PDB entry 8EUY | electron microscopy, 3.00 A resolution | chains 1 and B of the 40 polymer chains in the assembly

Chain 1:
Molecule: 3497-nt RNA strand
Source organism: Schizosaccharomyces pombe
Sequence (3497 nucleotides; row label = number of the first residue in the row; note: 1 number in that range is skipped by the numbering (no residue carries it; nothing is unmodelled there)):
     1 AUUUGACCUCAAAUCAGGUAGGACUACGCGCUGAACUUAAGCAUAUCAAU
    51 AAGCGCAGGAAAAGAAAAUAACCAUGAUUCCCUCAGUAACGGCGAGUGAA
   101 GCGGGAAAAGCUCAAAUUUGAAAUCUGGCAACAUUUCUUUUGUUGUCCGA
   151 GUUGUAAUUUCAAGAAGCUGCUUUGAGUGUAGACGAUCGGUCUAAGUUCC
   201 UUGGAACAGGACGUCAGAGAGGGUGAGAACCCCGUCUUUGGUCGAUUGGA
   251 UAUGCCAUAUAAAGCGCUUUCGAAGAGUCGAGUUGUUUGGGAAUGCAGCU
   301 CUAAAUGGGUGGUAAAUUUCAUCUAAAGCUAAAUAUUGGCGAGAGACCGA
   351 UAGCGAACAAGUAGAGUGAUCGAAAGAUGAAAAGAACUUUGAAAAGAGAG
   401 UUAAAUAGUACGUGAAAUUGCUGAAAGGGAAGCAUUGGAAAUCAGUCUUA
   451 CCUGGGUGAGAUCAGUAGUCUCUUCGCGAGACUAUGCACUCUGAACCUGU
   501 GGUAGGUCAGCAUCAGUUUUCGGGGGCGGAAAAAGAAUAAGGGAAGGUGG
   551 CUUUCCGGGUUCUGCCUGGGGAGUGUUUAUAG
  582A C
   583 CC
   586 UUGUUGUAAUACGUCCACUGGGGACUGAGGACUGCGGCUUCGUGCCAAGG
   636 AUGCUGACAUAAUGGUUUUCAAUGGCCCGUCUUGAAACACGGACCAAGGA
   686 GUCUAGCAUCUAUGCGAGUGUUUGGGUGAUGAAAACCCAUCCGCGAAAUG
   736 AAAGUGAAUGCAGGUGGGAACGCCCUUGUGGCGUGCACCAUCGACCGACC
   786 CGGAAGUUUGUCAAUGGAAGGGUUUGAGUAAGAGCAUAGCUGUUGGGACC
   836 CGAAAGAUGGUGAACUAUGCCUGAAUAGGGUGAAGCCAGAGGAAACUCUG
   886 GUGGAGGCUCGUAGAGAUUCUGACGUGCAAAUCGAUCUUCAAAUUUGGGU
   936 AUAGGGGCGAAAGACUAAUCGAACCAUCUAGUAGCUGGUUCCUGCCGAAG
   986 UUUCCCUCAGGAUAGCAGAAACUCAGAUCAGUUUUAUGAGGUAAAGCGAA
  1036 UGAUUAGAGGUCUUGGGGAAGGAAUUUCCUCAACCUAUUCUCAAACUUUA
  1086 AAUAUGUAAGACGCCCUUGUCGCUUAAUUGGACGUGGGCCAUCGAAUGAG
  1136 AGUUUCUAGUGGGCCAUUUUUGGUAAGCAGAACUGGCGAUGCGGGAUGAA
  1186 CCGAACGUGAGGUUAAGGUGCCGGAAUGUACGCUCAUCAGACACCAGAAA
  1236 AGGUGUUAGUUCAUCUAGACAGCAGGACGGUGGCCAUGGAAGUCGGAAUC
  1286 CGCUAAGGAGUGUGUAACAACUCACCUGCCGAAUGAACUAGCCCUGAAAA
  1336 UGGAUGGCGCUUAAGCGUACUACCCAUACCUCACCGUCUGGGUUAGCUUU
  1386 GAGAAGCUCAGACGAGUAGGCAGGCGUGGAGGUUUGUGACGAAGCCUUGG
  1436 GCGUGAGCCUGGGUCGAACAGCCUCUAGUGCAGAUCUUGGUGGAAGUAGC
  1486 AAAUAUUCAAAUGAGAACUUUGAAGACUGAAGUGGGGAAAGGUUCCAUGU
  1536 GAACAGCAGUUGGACAUGGGUUAGUCGAUCCUAAGAGAUAGGGAAGCUCC
  1586 GUAUGAAAGUUGCACGAUUUUUCGUGCCUCCUAUCGAAAGGGAAUCCGGU
  1636 UAAUAUUCCGGAACCAGAAGGUGGAAUCAACACGGCAACGUAAAUGAAGU
  1686 UGGAGACGUCGGCGGGAGCCCUGGGAAGAGUUCUCUUUUCUUUUUAACAA
  1736 ACCAUUGAACUACCCUGAAAUCGGUUUAUCCGGAGCUAGGGUAUGGUGUU
  1786 UGGAAGAGUUCAGCGCCUCAUGCUGAAUCCGGUGCGCUCUCGACGGCCCU
  1836 UGAAAAUCCAACGGAAGAAUGGACCUUCGGGUCCUUGUUUUCACAUCUGG
  1886 UCGUACUCAUAACCGCAGCAGGUCUCCAAGGUGAACAGCCUCUAGUUGAU
  1936 AGAACAAUGUAGAUAAGGGAAGUCGGCAAAAUGGAUCCGUAACUUCGGGA
  1986 UAAGGAUUGGCUCUAAGGGUUGGGUACGUUGGGCCUUGGAACCUGAACGG
  2036 UUGCUGGACUGAGCGUGGACCGAUGUCUUUUCUCGCCUUUCGGGGUGAGA
  2086 AGGGAUGUUGGACCUGCUUGGACCUUGGCGGCCGGGAAGUCCUUGGUCGG
  2136 GCUUUUCUCCUUCUCGGGGAUUAUGCUCUUACUGGCGUACGUUUAACAAC
  2186 CAACUUAGAACUGGUACGGACAAGGGGAAUCUGACUGUCUAAUUAAAACA
  2236 UAGCAUUGCGAUGGCCAGAAAGUGGUGUUGACGCAAUGUGAUUUCUGCCC
  2286 AGUGCUCUGAAUGUCAAAGUGAAGAAAUUCAACCAAGCGCGGGUAAACGG
  2336 CGGGAGUAACUAUGACUCUCUUAAGGUAGCCAAAUGCCUCGUCAUCUAAC
  2386 UAGUGACGCGCAUGAAUGGAUUAACGAGAUUCCCACUGUCCCUAUCUACU
  2436 AUCUAGCGAAACCACAGCCUGGGGAACGGGCCAGGCAAAAUCAGCGGGGA
  2486 AAGAAGACCCUGUUGAGCUUGACUCUAGUUUGACAUUGUGAAGAGACAUA
  2536 GAGGGUGUAGGAUAAGUGGGAGUAUGUUUCGGCAUACGCCGGUGAAAUAC
  2586 CACUACCUUUAUCGUUUCUUUACUUAAUCAAUGAAGCGGAAUUGGGAUUU
  2636 AUUUCCCAUAUUCUAGCGUUAAAGUUUCUUCGCGAACUGAUCCGCGUUGA
  2686 UGACAUUGUCAGGUGGGGAGUUUGGCUGGGGCGGCACAUCUGUUAAAAGA
  2736 UAACGCAGGUGUCCUAAGGGGGACUCAUCGAGAACAGAAAUCUCGAGUAG
  2786 AAUAAAAGGGUAAAAGUCCCCUUGAUUUUGAUUUUCAGUGUGAAUACAAA
  2836 CCAUGAAAGUGUGGCCUAUCGAUCCUUUGUUCCCUCGAAAUUUGAGGACA
  2886 GAGGUGCCAGAAAAGUUACCACAGGGAUAACUGGCUUGUGGCAGCCAAGC
  2936 GUUCAUAGCGACGUUGCUUUUUGAUUCUUCGAUGUCGGCUCUUCCUAUCA
  2986 UACCGAAGCAGAAUUCGGUAAGCGUUGGAUUGUUCACCCACUAAUAGGGA
  3036 ACGUGAGCUGGGUUUAGACCGUCGUGAGACAGGUUAGUUUUACCCUACUG
  3086 AUGAAGUGUCGUCGCAAUGGUAAUUCAACUUAGUACGAGAGGAACCGUUG
  3136 AUUCAGAUCAUUGGUAUUUGCGGCUGCCUGACAAGGCAAUGCCGCGGAGC
  3186 UAUCAUCUGCUGGAUAACGGCUGAACGCCUCUAAGCCAGAAUCCGUGCCA
  3236 GAAAGCGACGAUUUUUUGGUCCGCAUGAUUUAUAUGUAUAAAAAUAGAGG
  3286 UAGGACUUGUUCCUACUCUCCUGUAUCGUAGAAGAUGGGCGAUGGUUGAU
  3336 GAAACGGAAGUGUUUUAUUGACUUGUCCAUGAAAUUCCAUUGAAAUCUUG
  3386 UGCGGAAUCGAAUCCAUUGCAUACGACUUUAAUGUGGAACGGGGUAUUGU
  3436 AAGCAGUAGAGUAGCCUUGUUGUUACGAUCUGCUGAGAUUAAGCCUUUGU
  3486 UCCCAAGAUUUG
Disordered / not traced: 1-2, 37-47, 92-93, 288-293, 315-318, 474-476, 552-572, 582A, 733-748, 775-815, 849-955, 991-994, 1026-1087, 1095-1129, 1228-1231, 1249-1318, 1332-1340, 1486-2436, 2471-3093, 3157-3178, 3247-3252, 3262-3268, 3290-3297, 3376-3384, 3435-3470, 3476-3479
Differences from the reference sequence: conflict U3196 (C6346 in 157310483)

Chain B:
Protein: 60S ribosomal protein L3-A
Source organism: Schizosaccharomyces pombe
UniProtKB: P40372 (RL3A_SCHPO); residues 1-388 here = UniProt positions 1-388
Sequence (388 residues; numbered 1 to 388; the number before each row is that of its first residue):
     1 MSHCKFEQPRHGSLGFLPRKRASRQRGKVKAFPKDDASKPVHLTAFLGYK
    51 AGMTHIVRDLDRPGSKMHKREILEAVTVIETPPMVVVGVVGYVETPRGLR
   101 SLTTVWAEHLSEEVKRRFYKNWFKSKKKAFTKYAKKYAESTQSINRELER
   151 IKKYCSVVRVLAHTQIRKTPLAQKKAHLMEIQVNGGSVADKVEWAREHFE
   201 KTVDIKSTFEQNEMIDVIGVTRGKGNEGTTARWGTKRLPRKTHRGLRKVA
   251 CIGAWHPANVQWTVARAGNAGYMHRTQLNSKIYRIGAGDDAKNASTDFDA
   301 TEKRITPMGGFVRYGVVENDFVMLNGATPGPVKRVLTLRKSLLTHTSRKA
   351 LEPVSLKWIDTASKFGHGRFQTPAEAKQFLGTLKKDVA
Disordered / not traced: 1-10, 226-268, 386-388
Curated features (UniProtKB/Swiss-Prot):
  - modified residue: Ser13 (Phosphoserine), Ser65 (Phosphoserine), Ser140 (Phosphoserine), Ser143 (Phosphoserine), Ser207 (Phosphoserine), Ser295 (Phosphoserine), Ser355 (Phosphoserine), Thr372 (Phosphothreonine)

How chain 1 and chain B interact:
Pairs across the interface (176):
  G3096(1) - Phe118(B)  hydrogen bond to the sugar
  G3096(1) - Lys120(B)  phosphate contact
  U3097(1) - Arg117(B)  sugar contact
  U3097(1) - Phe118(B)  sugar contact
  U3097(1) - Lys120(B)  salt bridge to the phosphate
  C3098(1) - Arg26(B)  salt bridge to the phosphate
  C3098(1) - Leu178(B)  phosphate contact
  C3098(1) - Glu180(B)  hydrogen bond to the sugar
  G3099(1) - Arg24(B)  salt bridge to the phosphate
  G3099(1) - Arg26(B)  salt bridge to the phosphate
  G3099(1) - Tyr92(B)  hydrogen bond to the sugar
  G3099(1) - Arg159(B)  hydrogen bond to the phosphate
  G3099(1) - Met179(B)  phosphate contact
  G3099(1) - Glu180(B)  hydrogen bond to the phosphate
  C3100(1) - Lys28(B)  salt bridge to the phosphate
  C3100(1) - Gly98(B)  sugar contact
  C3100(1) - Leu99(B)  hydrogen bond to the sugar
  C3100(1) - Arg159(B)  salt bridge to the phosphate
  G3105(1) - Leu14(B)  hydrogen bond to the sugar
  G3105(1) - Gly15(B)  hydrogen bond to the base
  G3105(1) - Leu17(B)  sugar contact
  U3106(1) - Leu14(B)  sugar contact
  U3106(1) - Gly15(B)  hydrogen bond to the sugar
  A3107(1) - Gly12(B)  base contact
  A3107(1) - Ser13(B)  hydrogen bond to the base
  G3132(1) - Pro63(B)  hydrogen bond to the sugar
  G3132(1) - Gly64(B)  sugar contact
  G3132(1) - Arg348(B)  salt bridge to the phosphate
  U3133(1) - Arg62(B)  hydrogen bond to the phosphate
  U3133(1) - Gly64(B)  hydrogen bond to the sugar
  U3133(1) - Ser65(B)  sugar contact
  U3133(1) - Lys66(B)  hydrogen bond to the sugar
  U3133(1) - Arg348(B)  phosphate contact
  U3134(1) - Arg62(B)  salt bridge to the phosphate
  U3134(1) - Lys66(B)  hydrogen bond to the phosphate
  G3135(1) - Lys66(B)  salt bridge to the phosphate
  A3140(1) - His11(B)  hydrogen bond to the phosphate
  A3140(1) - Gly12(B)  sugar contact
  A3140(1) - Ser13(B)  hydrogen bond to the sugar
  A3140(1) - Phe16(B)  sugar contact
  G3141(1) - His11(B)  salt bridge to the phosphate
  G3141(1) - Phe16(B)  sugar contact
  G3141(1) - Leu17(B)  phosphate contact
  G3141(1) - Arg19(B)  salt bridge to the phosphate
  G3141(1) - Arg275(B)  hydrogen bond to the sugar
  G3141(1) - Gln277(B)  base contact
  A3142(1) - Arg19(B)  salt bridge to the phosphate
  A3142(1) - Thr221(B)  hydrogen bond to the phosphate
  A3142(1) - Gly271(B)  hydrogen bond to the phosphate
  A3142(1) - Met273(B)  phosphate contact
  A3142(1) - Pro329(B)  sugar contact
  U3143(1) - Lys50(B)  hydrogen bond to the sugar
  U3143(1) - Met53(B)  base contact
  U3143(1) - Thr221(B)  phosphate contact
  U3143(1) - Arg222(B)  hydrogen bond to the phosphate
  U3143(1) - Ala327(B)  base contact
  U3143(1) - Thr328(B)  hydrogen bond to the sugar
  U3143(1) - Gly330(B)  hydrogen bond to the sugar
  U3143(1) - Pro331(B)  phosphate contact
  C3144(1) - Lys50(B)  salt bridge to the phosphate
  C3144(1) - Met53(B)  sugar contact
  C3144(1) - Lys224(B)  base contact
  C3144(1) - Pro331(B)  phosphate contact
  C3144(1) - Val332(B)  hydrogen bond to the phosphate
  A3145(1) - Met53(B)  base contact
  A3145(1) - Thr54(B)  hydrogen bond to the base
  A3145(1) - His55(B)  base contact
  A3145(1) - Val312(B)  phosphate contact
  A3145(1) - Lys364(B)  sugar contact
  U3146(1) - Thr54(B)  sugar contact
  U3146(1) - His55(B)  hydrogen bond to the sugar
  U3146(1) - Val312(B)  phosphate contact
  U3146(1) - Ser363(B)  phosphate contact
  U3146(1) - Lys364(B)  phosphate contact
  U3146(1) - Phe365(B)  hydrogen bond to the phosphate
  U3147(1) - Gly366(B)  phosphate contact
  U3147(1) - His367(B)  phosphate contact
  G3182(1) - Gly366(B)  phosphate contact
  G3182(1) - His367(B)  phosphate contact
  A3183(1) - Phe365(B)  phosphate contact
  A3183(1) - Gly366(B)  hydrogen bond to the phosphate
  G3184(1) - Val312(B)  phosphate contact
  G3184(1) - Arg313(B)  hydrogen bond to the phosphate
  G3184(1) - Phe365(B)  phosphate contact
  C3185(1) - Arg222(B)  hydrogen bond to the phosphate
  U3186(1) - Arg222(B)  salt bridge to the phosphate
  U3186(1) - Lys224(B)  salt bridge to the phosphate
  A3187(1) - Lys224(B)  salt bridge to the phosphate
  U3191(1) - Ala75(B)  sugar contact
  U3191(1) - Ala327(B)  base contact
  C3192(1) - Gln277(B)  base contact
  C3192(1) - Gly326(B)  sugar contact
  C3192(1) - Ala327(B)  hydrogen bond to the sugar
  U3193(1) - Gln277(B)  sugar contact
  U3196(1) - Leu343(B)  phosphate contact
  G3232(1) - Ala31(B)  phosphate contact
  G3232(1) - Leu342(B)  phosphate contact
  C3233(1) - Gly15(B)  base contact
  C3233(1) - Phe16(B)  sugar contact
  C3233(1) - Ala31(B)  phosphate contact
  C3233(1) - Thr276(B)  hydrogen bond to the phosphate
  C3233(1) - Leu342(B)  phosphate contact
  C3234(1) - Gly15(B)  sugar contact
  C3234(1) - Phe16(B)  sugar contact
  C3234(1) - Pro18(B)  sugar contact
  C3234(1) - Lys30(B)  salt bridge to the phosphate
  C3234(1) - His274(B)  salt bridge to the phosphate
  C3234(1) - Arg275(B)  hydrogen bond to the phosphate
  C3234(1) - Thr276(B)  phosphate contact
  A3235(1) - Lys20(B)  hydrogen bond to the phosphate
  A3235(1) - Lys30(B)  salt bridge to the phosphate
  A3235(1) - His274(B)  hydrogen bond to the phosphate
  A3235(1) - Arg275(B)  salt bridge to the phosphate
  G3236(1) - Lys20(B)  salt bridge to the phosphate
  G3242(1) - Arg100(B)  sugar contact
  G3242(1) - Ser101(B)  hydrogen bond to the sugar
  A3243(1) - Ser101(B)  hydrogen bond to the sugar
  A3243(1) - Leu102(B)  sugar contact
  A3243(1) - Thr103(B)  sugar contact
  A3243(1) - Thr104(B)  hydrogen bond to the sugar
  C3244(1) - Thr104(B)  sugar contact
  C3244(1) - Phe130(B)  sugar contact
  G3245(1) - Ala129(B)  sugar contact
  G3245(1) - Phe130(B)  hydrogen bond to the sugar
  G3245(1) - Tyr133(B)  phosphate contact
  A3246(1) - Lys128(B)  sugar contact
  A3246(1) - Thr131(B)  phosphate contact
  A3246(1) - Lys132(B)  salt bridge to the phosphate
  A3246(1) - Tyr133(B)  hydrogen bond to the phosphate
  G3341(1) - Lys153(B)  salt bridge to the phosphate
  G3341(1) - Tyr154(B)  hydrogen bond to the phosphate
  G3342(1) - Val93(B)  sugar contact
  G3342(1) - Arg100(B)  base contact
  G3342(1) - Leu102(B)  base contact
  G3342(1) - Arg150(B)  hydrogen bond to the base
  G3342(1) - Tyr154(B)  hydrogen bond to the phosphate
  A3343(1) - Val93(B)  phosphate contact
  A3343(1) - Glu94(B)  sugar contact
  A3343(1) - Thr95(B)  sugar contact
  A3343(1) - Pro96(B)  sugar contact
  A3344(1) - Thr95(B)  phosphate contact
  A3344(1) - Arg97(B)  salt bridge to the phosphate
  A3344(1) - Arg100(B)  salt bridge to the phosphate
  G3345(1) - Arg146(B)  hydrogen bond to the base
  G3345(1) - Arg150(B)  hydrogen bond to the base
  G3395(1) - Ser125(B)  hydrogen bond to the phosphate
  G3395(1) - Lys126(B)  salt bridge to the phosphate
  A3396(1) - Lys124(B)  phosphate contact
  A3396(1) - Ser125(B)  hydrogen bond to the phosphate
  A3396(1) - Lys126(B)  phosphate contact
  A3397(1) - Lys120(B)  hydrogen bond to the phosphate
  A3397(1) - Lys124(B)  salt bridge to the phosphate
  A3406(1) - Arg21(B)  salt bridge to the phosphate
  A3406(1) - Gly223(B)  phosphate contact
  A3406(1) - Gly225(B)  phosphate contact
  A3406(1) - Tyr272(B)  phosphate contact
  U3414(1) - Gln173(B)  hydrogen bond to the sugar
  U3415(1) - Gln173(B)  phosphate contact
  U3415(1) - Lys174(B)  sugar contact
  U3415(1) - Lys175(B)  phosphate contact
  A3416(1) - Phe123(B)  phosphate contact
  A3417(1) - Phe123(B)  hydrogen bond to the sugar
  A3417(1) - Lys124(B)  base contact
  U3418(1) - Phe123(B)  phosphate contact
  U3420(1) - Arg167(B)  hydrogen bond to the base
  G3429(1) - Phe365(B)  base contact
  U3430(1) - Gly309(B)  sugar contact
  U3430(1) - Phe365(B)  hydrogen bond to the sugar
  A3431(1) - Met308(B)  phosphate contact
  A3431(1) - Ser363(B)  phosphate contact
  A3431(1) - Gly366(B)  sugar contact
  A3431(1) - His367(B)  hydrogen bond to the phosphate
  U3432(1) - His367(B)  salt bridge to the phosphate
  A3471(1) - Lys384(B)  salt bridge to the phosphate
  G3472(1) - Lys384(B)  salt bridge to the phosphate
  A3491(1) - Asn121(B)  base contact
Other interface residues (no listed pair), chain 1 (70 interface residues in all): A3101, C3139, G3194, C3195, C3394, U3398, C3405, G3421
Other interface residues (no listed pair), chain B (109 interface residues in all): Ala22, Val29, Gly52, Trp106, Tyr119, Lys127, Lys136, Leu161, Ala270, Leu278, Asn279, Lys349

Summary:
The interface between chain 1 and chain B involves 70 residues on one side and 109 on the other, with 54
hydrogen bonds and 31 salt bridges. Polar contacts include G3105(1)-Gly15(B), A3107(1)-Ser13(B) and
A3145(1)-Thr54(B).
Here chain 1 is a 3497-nt RNA strand and chain B is 60S ribosomal protein L3-A, both from Schizosaccharomyces
pombe. Entry 8EUY (Ytm1 associated nascent 60S ribosome (-fkbp39) State 1A) was determined by electron
microscopy, deposited together with 8ESQ, 8ESR, 8ETC, 8ETG, 8ETH, 8ETI and 3 further entries.
